7TJJ - chains B and C of the 9 polymer chains in the assembly; structure by electron microscopy, 2.70 A resolution.

# Chain B
Molecule: Origin recognition complex subunit 2
Source organism: Saccharomyces cerevisiae
UniProt: P32833 (ORC2_YEAST); residue numbers follow UniProt; this construct covers 1-620
Chain sequence (620 residues; numbered 1 to 620; the number before each row is that of its first residue):
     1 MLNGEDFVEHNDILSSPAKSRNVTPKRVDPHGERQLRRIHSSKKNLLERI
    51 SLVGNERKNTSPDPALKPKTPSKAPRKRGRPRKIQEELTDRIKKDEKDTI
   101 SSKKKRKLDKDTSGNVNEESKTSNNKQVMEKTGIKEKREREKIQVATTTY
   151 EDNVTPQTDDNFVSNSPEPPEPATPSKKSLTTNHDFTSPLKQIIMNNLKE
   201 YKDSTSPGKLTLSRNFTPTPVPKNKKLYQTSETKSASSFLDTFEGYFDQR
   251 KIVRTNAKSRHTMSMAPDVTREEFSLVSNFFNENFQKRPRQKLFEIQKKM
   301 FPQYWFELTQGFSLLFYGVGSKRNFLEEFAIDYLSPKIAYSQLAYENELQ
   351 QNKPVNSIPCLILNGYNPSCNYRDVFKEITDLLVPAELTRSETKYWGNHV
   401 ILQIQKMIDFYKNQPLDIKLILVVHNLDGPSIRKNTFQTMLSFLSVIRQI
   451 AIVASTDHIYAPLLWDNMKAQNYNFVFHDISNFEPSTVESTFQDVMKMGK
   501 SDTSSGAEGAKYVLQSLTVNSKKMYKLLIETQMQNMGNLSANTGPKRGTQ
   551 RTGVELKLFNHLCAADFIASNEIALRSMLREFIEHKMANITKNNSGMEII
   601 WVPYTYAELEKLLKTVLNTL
Not modelled in the structure: 1-233, 344-356, 498-620
Curated features (UniProtKB/Swiss-Prot):
  - modified residue: Thr60 (Phosphothreonine), Thr187 (Phosphothreonine), Ser188 (Phosphoserine)

# Chain C
Molecule: Origin recognition complex subunit 3
Source organism: Saccharomyces cerevisiae
UniProt: P54790 (ORC3_YEAST); residue numbers follow UniProt; this construct covers 1-616
Chain sequence (616 residues; row label = number of the first residue in the row):
     1 MSDLNQSKKMNVSEFADAQRSHYTVYPSLPQSNKNDKHIPFVKLLSGKES
    51 EVNVEKRWELYHQLHSHFHDQVDHIIDNIEADLKAEISDLLYSETTQKRR
   101 CFNTIFLLGSDSTTKIELKDESSRYNVLIELTPKESPNVRMMLRRSMYKL
   151 YSAADAEEHPTIKYEDINDEDGDFTEQNNDVSYDLSLVENFKRLFGKDLA
   201 MVFNFKDVDSINFNTLDNFIILLKSAFKYDHVKISLIFNINTNLSNIEKN
   251 LRQSTIRLLKRNYHKLDVSSNKGFKYGNQIFQSFLDTVDGKLNLSDRFVE
   301 FILSKMANNTNHNLQLLTKMLDYSLMSYFFQNAFSVFIDPVNVDFLNDDY
   351 LKILSRCPTFMFFVEGLIKQHAPADEILSLLTNKNRGLEEFFVEFLVREN
   401 PINGHAKFVARFLEEELNITNFNLIELYHNLLIGKLDSYLDRWSACKEYK
   451 DRLHFEPIDTIFQELFTLDNRSGLLTQSIFPSYKSNIEDNLLSWEQVLPS
   501 LDKENYDTLSGDLDKIMAPVLGQLFKLYREANMTINIYDFYIAFRETLPK
   551 EEILNFIRKDPSNTKLLELAETPDAFDKVALILFMQAIFAFENMGLIKFQ
   601 STKSYDLVEKCVWRGI
Not modelled in the structure: 1-15, 31-37, 94-99, 159-178, 372-387, 502-509
Curated features (UniProtKB/Swiss-Prot):
  - modified residue: Ser2 (N-acetylserine)

# How chain B and chain C interact
Pairs across the interface - 191 pairs, chain B then chain C:
  Lys234(B) - Glu530(C)
  Ser235(B) - Glu530(C)  hydrogen bond (backbone-backbone)
  Ser235(B) - Ala531(C)
  Ser235(B) - Asn532(C)
  Leu240(B) - Arg529(C)
  Leu240(B) - Glu530(C)
  Leu240(B) - Trp613(C)
  Asp241(B) - Arg614(C)  salt bridge
  Asp241(B) - Gly615(C)  hydrogen bond (side chain-backbone)
  Thr242(B) - Arg614(C)  hydrogen bond (backbone-backbone)
  Thr242(B) - Gly615(C)  hydrogen bond (side chain-backbone)
  Thr242(B) - Ile616(C)
  Phe243(B) - Ile616(C)
  Gly245(B) - Trp613(C)  hydrogen bond (backbone-side chain)
  Tyr246(B) - Trp613(C)  hydrophobic
  Tyr246(B) - Ile616(C)  hydrophobic
  Gln249(B) - Arg529(C)  hydrogen bond (side chain-backbone)
  Gln249(B) - Ala531(C)  hydrogen bond (side chain-backbone)
  Gln249(B) - Asn532(C)
  Gln249(B) - Met533(C)  hydrogen bond (backbone-backbone)
  Gln249(B) - Lys610(C)
  Gln249(B) - Trp613(C)  hydrogen bond
  Arg250(B) - Met533(C)  hydrogen bond
  Arg250(B) - Trp613(C)
  Ser259(B) - Asn536(C)  hydrogen bond
  Ser259(B) - Asp539(C)  hydrogen bond
  His261(B) - Asn536(C)
  His261(B) - Tyr538(C)
  His261(B) - Asp539(C)  salt bridge
  Thr262(B) - Tyr538(C)
  Met263(B) - Ile537(C)  hydrophobic
  Met263(B) - Tyr538(C)  hydrophobic
  Met265(B) - Tyr538(C)
  Pro267(B) - Tyr541(C)
  Pro267(B) - Leu581(C)
  Asp268(B) - Lys578(C)  hydrogen bond (backbone-side chain)
  Val269(B) - Lys578(C)
  Val269(B) - Leu581(C)  hydrophobic
  Val269(B) - Ile582(C)  hydrophobic
  Glu273(B) - Leu569(C)
  Glu273(B) - Lys578(C)  salt bridge
  Phe274(B) - Ile582(C)
  Phe274(B) - Met585(C)  hydrophobic
  Leu276(B) - Asn563(C)
  Leu276(B) - Lys565(C)
  Leu276(B) - Leu566(C)
  Val277(B) - Val579(C)  hydrophobic
  Val277(B) - Ile582(C)  hydrophobic
  Ser278(B) - Ile582(C)
  Ser278(B) - Gln586(C)
  Phe280(B) - Phe556(C)  hydrophobic
  Phe280(B) - Asp560(C)
  Phe280(B) - Leu566(C)  hydrophobic
  Phe281(B) - Ile553(C)  hydrophobic
  Phe281(B) - Phe556(C)  hydrophobic
  Phe281(B) - Val579(C)  hydrophobic
  Phe281(B) - Leu583(C)  hydrophobic
  Asn282(B) - Gln586(C)
  Asn284(B) - Ser510(C)
  Asn284(B) - Phe556(C)
  Phe285(B) - Leu513(C)  hydrophobic
  Phe285(B) - Asp514(C)
  Phe285(B) - Met517(C)
  Phe285(B) - Ala518(C)
  Gln286(B) - Leu498(C)
  Gln286(B) - Asp514(C)  hydrogen bond (side chain-backbone)
  Gln286(B) - Met517(C)
  Arg288(B) - Leu501(C)
  Pro289(B) - Pro499(C)
  Lys292(B) - Pro499(C)
  Leu293(B) - Val497(C)
  Leu293(B) - Leu498(C)  hydrophobic
  Leu293(B) - Pro499(C)
  Pro302(B) - Pro40(C)
  Pro302(B) - Val42(C)  hydrophobic
  Gln303(B) - Tyr323(C)
  Gln303(B) - Phe330(C)
  Trp305(B) - His38(C)
  Trp305(B) - Ile39(C)
  Trp305(B) - Pro40(C)  hydrophobic
  Phe306(B) - Pro40(C)  hydrophobic
  Phe306(B) - Phe41(C)  hydrophobic
  Phe306(B) - Trp58(C)  hydrophobic
  Phe306(B) - Tyr61(C)  hydrophobic
  Phe306(B) - Met326(C)  hydrophobic
  Phe306(B) - Phe330(C)  hydrophobic
  Glu307(B) - Tyr323(C)  hydrogen bond
  Glu307(B) - Met326(C)
  Gln310(B) - Tyr61(C)  hydrogen bond
  Gln310(B) - His65(C)
  Gln310(B) - Met326(C)
  Phe312(B) - Lys319(C)
  Phe312(B) - Met326(C)  hydrophobic
  Tyr317(B) - Pro481(C)
  Tyr317(B) - Tyr483(C)  hydrophobic
  Tyr317(B) - Asn486(C)  hydrogen bond
  Tyr317(B) - Ile487(C)  hydrophobic
  Gly318(B) - Ile487(C)
  Val319(B) - Ile487(C)
  Val319(B) - Leu491(C)  hydrophobic
  Val319(B) - Leu521(C)  hydrophobic
  Arg323(B) - Ala18(C)
  Glu327(B) - Tyr23(C)  hydrogen bond
  Ile331(B) - Pro27(C)
  Ser335(B) - Pro27(C)
  Tyr340(B) - Leu29(C)  hydrophobic
  Tyr340(B) - Pro30(C)
  Tyr340(B) - His38(C)  hydrogen bond (backbone-side chain)
  Ser341(B) - His38(C)
  Ser357(B) - Pro27(C)
  Ser357(B) - Leu29(C)
  Ile358(B) - Pro27(C)
  Pro359(B) - Val25(C)
  Pro359(B) - Tyr26(C)  hydrophobic
  Cys360(B) - Tyr23(C)
  Cys360(B) - Thr24(C)
  Cys360(B) - Val25(C)  hydrogen bond (backbone-backbone)
  Leu361(B) - Tyr23(C)
  Leu361(B) - Thr24(C)
  Ile362(B) - His22(C)
  Ile362(B) - Tyr23(C)  hydrogen bond (backbone-backbone)
  Ile362(B) - Val25(C)  hydrophobic
  Leu363(B) - Ser21(C)
  Asn364(B) - Arg20(C)
  Asn364(B) - Ser21(C)  hydrogen bond (backbone-backbone)
  Asn364(B) - His22(C)
  Asn364(B) - Tyr23(C)
  Tyr366(B) - Ala18(C)  hydrogen bond (side chain-backbone)
  Asn367(B) - Gln19(C)
  Asn367(B) - Arg20(C)  hydrogen bond (side chain-backbone)
  Asn367(B) - Ser21(C)  hydrogen bond
  Ser369(B) - Ser21(C)  hydrogen bond (backbone-side chain)
  Cys370(B) - Ser21(C)
  Asp374(B) - His22(C)
  Val375(B) - His22(C)
  Glu378(B) - His22(C)  salt bridge
  Glu378(B) - Thr24(C)  hydrogen bond
  Leu382(B) - Thr24(C)
  Leu382(B) - Tyr26(C)
  Lys394(B) - Glu135(C)  salt bridge
  Lys394(B) - Tyr148(C)
  Tyr395(B) - Met141(C)  hydrophobic
  Tyr395(B) - Arg144(C)  hydrogen bond
  Tyr395(B) - Arg145(C)  hydrogen bond (backbone-side chain)
  Tyr395(B) - Tyr148(C)  hydrophobic
  Trp396(B) - Arg145(C)
  Thr456(B) - Tyr483(C)  hydrogen bond
  Asp457(B) - Met594(C)
  His458(B) - Tyr483(C)  hydrogen bond (backbone-side chain)
  His458(B) - Asn593(C)
  His458(B) - Met594(C)
  His458(B) - Gly595(C)
  Ile459(B) - Tyr483(C)
  Ile459(B) - Lys484(C)
  Ile459(B) - Ile487(C)  hydrophobic
  Ile459(B) - Glu488(C)
  Ile459(B) - Met594(C)  hydrogen bond (backbone-backbone)
  Tyr460(B) - Lys484(C)
  Ala461(B) - Tyr483(C)
  Pro462(B) - Tyr483(C)
  Asn467(B) - Asn309(C)  hydrogen bond
  Asn467(B) - Asn311(C)
  Asn467(B) - His312(C)
  Met468(B) - Asp111(C)
  Met468(B) - His312(C)
  Gln471(B) - His312(C)
  Gln471(B) - Gln315(C)
  Asn474(B) - Lys319(C)
  Phe475(B) - Lys319(C)  hydrogen bond (backbone-side chain)
  Val476(B) - Tyr323(C)  hydrophobic
  Val476(B) - Ser478(C)
  Phe477(B) - Gln477(C)
  Phe477(B) - Ser478(C)  hydrogen bond (backbone-backbone)
  Phe477(B) - Ile479(C)
  Phe477(B) - Pro481(C)  hydrophobic
  Asp479(B) - Asn490(C)  hydrogen bond
  Ser481(B) - Asn490(C)  hydrogen bond
  Phe483(B) - Asn490(C)
  Phe483(B) - Trp494(C)  hydrophobic
  Phe483(B) - Val497(C)  hydrophobic
  Phe483(B) - Leu498(C)  hydrophobic
  Pro485(B) - Gln586(C)
  Val488(B) - Ala18(C)  hydrophobic
  Thr491(B) - Gln19(C)
  Phe492(B) - Ala18(C)
  Phe492(B) - Gln19(C)
  Gln493(B) - Phe589(C)
  Gln493(B) - Glu592(C)
  Asp494(B) - Phe589(C)
  Val495(B) - Phe589(C)
  Lys497(B) - Tyr605(C)
Interface residues without a listed pair, chain B (101 interface residues in all): Arg260, Ala266, Lys287, Thr309, Ala339, Arg390, His478, Asn482
Interface residues without a listed pair, chain C (105 interface residues in all): Asp17, His62, Thr113, Tyr183, Thr310, Asp322, Pro519, Gly522, Ile557, Asp577, Leu596, Asp606, Cys611, Val612

# Summary
Chain B and chain C form an interface of 101 and 105 residues respectively, with 37 hydrogen bonds and 5 salt
bridges. Among the polar pairs are Asp241(B)-Arg614(C), His261(B)-Asp539(C) and Glu273(B)-Lys578(C).
Chain B is Origin recognition complex subunit 2 and chain C is Origin recognition complex subunit 3, both from
Saccharomyces cerevisiae; the structure, S. cerevisiae ORC bound to 84 bp ARS1 DNA and Cdc6 (state 1) with
docked Orc6 ..., was determined by electron microscopy (same publication as 7TJF, 7TJH, 7TJI and 7TJK).
